6VGE - chains A and B of the 5 polymer chains in the assembly; structure by X-ray diffraction, 4.25 A resolution (low resolution: residue-level contacts below are approximate; hydrogen-bond / salt-bridge calls are withheld).

== Chain A ==
Protein: Transcriptional regulator ERG
Organism: Homo sapiens
Notes: fragment: DNA binding domain
Reference sequence: P11308 (ERG_HUMAN); residues 306-419 here correspond to UniProt positions 313-426 (UniProt number = residue number + 7)
Amino-acid sequence (128 residues; numbered 302 to 429; the number before each row is that of its first residue):
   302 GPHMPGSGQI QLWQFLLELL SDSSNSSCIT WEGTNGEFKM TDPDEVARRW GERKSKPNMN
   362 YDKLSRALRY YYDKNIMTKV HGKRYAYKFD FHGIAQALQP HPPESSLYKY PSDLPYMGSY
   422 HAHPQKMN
Not modelled in the structure: 302-304, 403-429
Differences from the reference sequence: expression tag (302-305, 420-429)

== Chain B ==
Molecule: 16-nt DNA strand
Sequence (16 nucleotides; row label = number of the first residue in the row):
     1 CAGAGGATGT GGCTTC

== Chain A / chain B interface ==
Contacting residue pairs (18; chain A residue first):
  Gln-310(A) with DC13(B)
  Tyr-362(A) with DG3(B)
  Arg-367(A) with DG5(B); DG6(B); DA7(B)
  Arg-370(A) with DG3(B); DA4(B); DG5(B)
  Tyr-371(A) with DA7(B); DT8(B)
  Tyr-373(A) with DA4(B)
  Lys-380(A) with DG3(B); DA4(B)
  Lys-384(A) with DG3(B)
  Arg-385(A) with DG3(B)
  Tyr-386(A) with DA2(B); DG3(B)
  Tyr-388(A) with DA4(B)
Interface residues without a listed pair, chain A (12 interface residues in all): Lys-357
Interface residues without a listed pair, chain B (10 interface residues in all): DG11, DG12

== Summary ==
Chain A and chain B form an interface of 12 and 10 residues respectively.
Chain A is Transcriptional regulator ERG (Homo sapiens) and chain B is a 16-nt DNA strand; the structure,
Crystal structure of the DNA binding domains of human transcription factor ERG, human Runx2 bound to ..., was
determined by X-ray diffraction together with 6VG2, 6VG8, 6VGD and 6VGG from the same study.
